PDB entry 6AWB | electron microscopy, 6.70 A resolution (low resolution: residue-level contacts below are approximate; hydrogen-bond / salt-bridge calls are withheld) | chains A and P of the 27 polymer chains in the assembly

Chain A:
Molecule: 16S rRNA
Source organism: Escherichia coli
Sequence (1539 nucleotides; row label = number of the first residue in the row):
     2 AAUUGAAGAGUUUGAUCAUGGCUCAGAUUGAACGCUGGCGGCAGGCCUAA
    52 CACAUGCAAGUCGAACGGUAACAGGAAGAAGCUUGCUUCUUUGCUGACGA
   102 GUGGCGGACGGGUGAGUAAUGUCUGGGAAACUGCCUGAUGGAGGGGGAUA
   152 ACUACUGGAAACGGUAGCUAAUACCGCAUAACGUCGCAAGACCAAAGAGG
   202 GGGACCUUCGGGCCUCUUGCCAUCGGAUGUGCCCAGAUGGGAUUAGCUAG
   252 UAGGUGGGGUAACGGCUCACCUAGGCGACGAUCCCUAGCUGGUCUGAGAG
   302 GAUGACCAGCCACACUGGAACUGAGACACGGUCCAGACUCCUACGGGAGG
   352 CAGCAGUGGGGAAUAUUGCACAAUGGGCGCAAGCCUGAUGCAGCCAUGCC
   402 GCGUGUAUGAAGAAGGCCUUCGGGUUGUAAAGUACUUUCAGCGGGGAGGA
   452 AGGGAGUAAAGUUAAUACCUUUGCUCAUUGACGUUACCCGCAGAAGAAGC
   502 ACCGGCUAACUCCGUGCCAGCAGCCGCGGUAAUACGGAGGGUGCAAGCGU
   552 UAAUCGGAAUUACUGGGCGUAAAGCGCACGCAGGCGGUUUGUUAAGUCAG
   602 AUGUGAAAUCCCCGGGCUCAACCUGGGAACUGCAUCUGAUACUGGCAAGC
   652 UUGAGUCUCGUAGAGGGGGGUAGAAUUCCAGGUGUAGCGGUGAAAUGCGU
   702 AGAGAUCUGGAGGAAUACCGGUGGCGAAGGCGGCCCCCUGGACGAAGACU
   752 GACGCUCAGGUGCGAAAGCGUGGGGAGCAAACAGGAUUAGAUACCCUGGU
   802 AGUCCACGCCGUAAACGAUGUCGACUUGGAGGUUGUGCCCUUGAGGCGUG
   852 GCUUCCGGAGCUAACGCGUUAAGUCGACCGCCUGGGGAGUACGGCCGCAA
   902 GGUUAAAACUCAAAUGAAUUGACGGGGGCCCGCACAAGCGGUGGAGCAUG
   952 UGGUUUAAUUCGAUGCAACGCGAAGAACCUUACCUGGUCUUGACAUCCAC
  1002 GGAAGUUUUCAGAGAUGAGAAUGUGCCUUCGGGAACCGUGAGACAGGUGC
  1052 UGCAUGGCUGUCGUCAGCUCGUGUUGUGAAAUGUUGGGUUAAGUCCCGCA
  1102 ACGAGCGCAACCCUUAUCCUUUGUUGCCAGCGGUCCGGCCGGGAACUCAA
  1152 AGGAGACUGCCAGUGAUAAACUGGAGGAAGGUGGGGAUGACGUCAAGUCA
  1202 UCAUGGCCCUUACGACCAGGGCUACACACGUGCUACAAUGGCGCAUACAA
  1252 AGAGAAGCGACCUCGCGAGAGCAAGCGGACCUCAUAAAGUGCGUCGUAGU
  1302 CCGGAUUGGAGUCUGCAACUCGACUCCAUGAAGUCGGAAUCGCUAGUAAU
  1352 CGUGGAUCAGAAUGCCACGGUGAAUACGUUCCCGGGCCUUGUACACACCG
  1402 CCCGUCACACCAUGGGAGUGGGUUGCAAAAGAAGUAGGUAGCUUAACCUU
  1452 CGGGAGGGCGCUUACCACUUUGUGAUUCAUGACUGGGGUGAAGUCGUAAC
  1502 AAGGUAACCGUAGGGGAACCUGCGGUUGGAUCACCUCCU
Not modelled in the structure: 1400-1495

Chain P:
Name: 30S ribosomal protein S13
Source organism: Escherichia coli
UniProt: P0A7T1 (RS13_ECO57); residues 1-114 here correspond to UniProt positions 2-115 (UniProt number = residue number + 1)
Chain sequence (114 residues; row label = number of the first residue in the row):
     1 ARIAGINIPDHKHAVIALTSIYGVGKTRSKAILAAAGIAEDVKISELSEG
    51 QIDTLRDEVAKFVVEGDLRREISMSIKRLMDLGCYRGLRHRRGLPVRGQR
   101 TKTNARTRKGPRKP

How chain A and chain P interact:
Pairs across the interface - 66 pairs, chain A then chain P:
  G945(A) - Arg112(P)
  G947(A) - Arg106(P)
  G947(A) - Thr107(P)
  C948(A) - Asn104(P)
  C948(A) - Thr107(P)
  A949(A) - Gln99(P)
  A949(A) - Arg100(P)
  U950(A) - Arg100(P)
  U950(A) - Asn104(P)
  G951(A) - Arg100(P)
  G951(A) - Thr103(P)
  U952(A) - Lys102(P)
  U1224(A) - Arg100(P)
  U1224(A) - Lys102(P)
  A1225(A) - Arg100(P)
  A1225(A) - Thr101(P)
  A1225(A) - Lys102(P)
  C1226(A) - Arg89(P)
  C1226(A) - Leu94(P)
  C1226(A) - Thr101(P)
  C1226(A) - Lys102(P)
  A1227(A) - Leu94(P)
  A1227(A) - Lys109(P)
  C1228(A) - Lys102(P)
  C1228(A) - Arg106(P)
  A1229(A) - Thr103(P)
  A1229(A) - Arg106(P)
  A1229(A) - Arg112(P)
  C1230(A) - Thr103(P)
  C1230(A) - Arg112(P)
  U1295(A) - His13(P)
  C1296(A) - His13(P)
  C1302(A) - His13(P)
  C1302(A) - Ile16(P)
  U1307(A) - Gln99(P)
  U1308(A) - Val96(P)
  U1308(A) - Arg97(P)
  U1308(A) - Gln99(P)
  G1309(A) - Arg86(P)
  G1309(A) - Arg97(P)
  G1310(A) - Arg86(P)
  U1321(A) - Tyr85(P)
  U1321(A) - Val96(P)
  U1321(A) - Arg97(P)
  C1322(A) - Arg97(P)
  C1322(A) - Gly98(P)
  G1323(A) - Arg97(P)
  C1328(A) - Thr27(P)
  C1328(A) - Arg28(P)
  C1328(A) - Phe62(P)
  A1329(A) - Gly23(P)
  A1329(A) - Val24(P)
  A1329(A) - Gly25(P)
  A1329(A) - Lys26(P)
  A1329(A) - Thr27(P)
  A1329(A) - Arg28(P)
  A1329(A) - Phe62(P)
  U1330(A) - Thr19(P)
  U1330(A) - Ile21(P)
  U1330(A) - Tyr22(P)
  U1330(A) - Gly23(P)
  U1330(A) - Val24(P)
  U1330(A) - Gly25(P)
  G1331(A) - Thr19(P)
  G1331(A) - Tyr22(P)
  G1331(A) - Lys26(P)
Also at the interface, not in a pair above, chain A (30 interface residues in all): A946, A1306
Also at the interface, not in a pair above, chain P (36 interface residues in all): Leu18, Ser20, Lys43, Val63, Leu68, Ala105, Arg108

Summary:
The interface between chain A and chain P involves 30 residues on one side and 36 on the other.
Chain A is 16S rRNA and chain P is 30S ribosomal protein S13, both from Escherichia coli; the structure,
Structure of 30S ribosomal subunit and RNA polymerase complex in non-rotated state, was determined by electron
microscopy, deposited together with 6AWC and 6AWD.
